Entry 1YNN (X-ray diffraction, 3.30 A resolution); this record covers chains A and B of the 6 polymer chains in the assembly.

== Chain A (and B) ==
Molecule: DNA-directed RNA polymerase alpha chain
From: Thermus aquaticus
Notes: EC 2.7.7.6; chain B of this document is another copy of the same molecule, construct and numbering; everything in this record applies to it too
UniProtKB: Q9KWU8 (RPOA_THEAQ); numbering as in UniProt (aligned over 1-314)
Chain sequence (314 residues; row label = number of the first residue in the row):
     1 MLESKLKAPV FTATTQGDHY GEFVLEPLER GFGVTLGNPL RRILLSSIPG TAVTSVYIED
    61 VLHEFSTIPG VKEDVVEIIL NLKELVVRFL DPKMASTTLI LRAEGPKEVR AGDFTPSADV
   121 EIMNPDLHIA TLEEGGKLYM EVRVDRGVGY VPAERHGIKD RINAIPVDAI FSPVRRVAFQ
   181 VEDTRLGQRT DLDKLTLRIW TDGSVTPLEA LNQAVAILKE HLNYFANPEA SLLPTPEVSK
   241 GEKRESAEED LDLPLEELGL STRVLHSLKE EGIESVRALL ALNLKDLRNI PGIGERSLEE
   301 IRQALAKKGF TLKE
Disordered / not traced: 1-5, 236-314 (chain B: 1-3, 229-314)

== How chain A and chain B interact ==
Residue-residue contacts (60):
  Pro-9(A) with Tyr-224(B)
  Phe-11(A) with Tyr-224(B); Phe-225(B), hydrophobic; Ala-226(B); Asn-227(B); Pro-228(B)
  Leu-25(A) with Tyr-224(B), hydrophobic
  Leu-28(A) with His-221(B)
  Gly-31(A) with Arg-42(B)
  Phe-32(A) with Ile-43(B), hydrophobic; Ser-47(B); Ile-217(B), hydrophobic; His-221(B)
  Val-34(A) with Arg-42(B)
  Thr-35(A) with Pro-39(B); Arg-42(B), hydrogen bond; Ile-43(B)
  Leu-36(A) with Leu-218(B), hydrophobic; His-221(B)
  Pro-39(A) with Thr-35(B); Pro-39(B), hydrophobic
  Leu-40(A) with Leu-222(B), hydrophobic; Phe-225(B), hydrophobic
  Arg-42(A) with Gly-31(B), hydrogen bond (side chain-backbone); Thr-35(B), hydrogen bond
  Ile-43(A) with Phe-32(B), hydrophobic; Thr-35(B)
  Ser-47(A) with Phe-32(B)
  Arg-189(A) with Arg-155(B)
  Leu-195(A) with Phe-225(B), hydrophobic
  Val-215(A) with Leu-222(B), hydrophobic
  Leu-218(A) with Leu-36(B), hydrophobic; Leu-222(B), hydrophobic
  His-221(A) with Leu-28(B); Phe-32(B); Leu-36(B)
  Leu-222(A) with Leu-36(B); Val-215(B), hydrophobic; Leu-218(B), hydrophobic; Leu-222(B), hydrophobic
  Asn-223(A) with Lys-219(B), hydrogen bond
  Tyr-224(A) with Pro-9(B), hydrophobic; Phe-11(B); Leu-25(B), hydrophobic
  Phe-225(A) with Phe-11(B), hydrophobic; Leu-25(B), hydrophobic; Leu-40(B), hydrophobic
  Asn-227(A) with Phe-11(B)
  Pro-228(A) with Phe-11(B)
  Glu-229(A) with Val-10(B); Phe-11(B), hydrogen bond (backbone-backbone); Thr-12(B)
  Ala-230(A) with Ala-13(B), hydrogen bond (backbone-backbone); Thr-14(B), hydrogen bond (backbone-backbone)
  Ser-231(A) with Ala-13(B), hydrogen bond (side chain-backbone); Thr-14(B); Thr-15(B)
  Leu-233(A) with Thr-14(B); Thr-15(B), hydrogen bond (backbone-backbone); Gln-16(B)
Interface residues without a listed pair, chain A (38 interface residues in all): Glu-29, Leu-197, Leu-211, Ile-217, Lys-219, Ala-226, Leu-232, Pro-234, Thr-235
Interface residues without a listed pair, chain B (38 interface residues in all): Ala-8, Val-34, Val-148, Leu-195, Leu-208, Asn-212, Asn-223

== In short ==
The chain A/chain B interface involves 38 residues from each chain; the contacts include 9 hydrogen bonds.
Polar contacts include Thr-35(A)/Arg-42(B), Arg-42(A)/Gly-31(B) and Asn-223(A)/Lys-219(B).
Chain A and chain B are both DNA-directed RNA polymerase alpha chain (Thermus aquaticus); the structure, Taq
RNA polymerase-rifampicin complex, was determined by X-ray diffraction together with 1YNJ from the same study.
